PDB entry 4YR9 | X-ray diffraction, 2.80 A resolution | chains A and C

== Chain A (and C) ==
Name: L-threonine 3-dehydrogenase, mitochondrial
Organism: Mus musculus
Notes: EC 1.1.1.103; chain C of this document is another copy of the same molecule, construct and numbering; everything in this record applies to it too
Reference sequence: Q8K3F7 (TDH_MOUSE); residue numbers follow UniProt; this construct covers 47-373
Amino-acid sequence (329 residues; row label = number of the first residue in the row):
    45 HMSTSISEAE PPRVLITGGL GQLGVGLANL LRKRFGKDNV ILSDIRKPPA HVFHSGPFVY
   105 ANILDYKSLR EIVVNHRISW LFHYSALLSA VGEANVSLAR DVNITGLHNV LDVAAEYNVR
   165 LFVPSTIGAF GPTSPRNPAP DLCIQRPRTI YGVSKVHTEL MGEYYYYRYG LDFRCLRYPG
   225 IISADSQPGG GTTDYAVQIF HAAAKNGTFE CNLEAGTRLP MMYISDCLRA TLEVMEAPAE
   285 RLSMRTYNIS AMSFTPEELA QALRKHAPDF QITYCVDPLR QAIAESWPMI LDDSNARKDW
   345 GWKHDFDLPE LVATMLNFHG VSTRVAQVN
Not modelled in the structure: 45-54, 231, 364-373 (chain C: 45-54, 232-233, 364-373)
Differences from the reference sequence: expression tag (45-46)
Small-molecule neighbours: NAD (nicotinamide-adenine-dinucleotide): G62, L64, G65, Q66, L67, G68, D88, I89, R90, A105, N106, I107, L108, H127, Y128, S129, A130, L132, V146, P168, S169, T170, Y195, K199, Y222, P223, G224, I225
Swiss-Prot annotation at these positions:
  - active site: Y195 (Proton donor/acceptor)
  - binding site (NAD(+)): G62 to L67, D88 to R90, N106, I107, Y195, K199, I225

== How chain A and chain C interact ==
Pairs across the interface (58):
  E137(A) - Y208(C)  hydrogen bond
  E137(A) - R212(C)  hydrogen bond (backbone-side chain)
  V140(A) - Y208(C)
  V140(A) - Y209(C)
  V140(A) - R212(C)
  V140(A) - Y213(C)
  R144(A) - H152(C)
  R144(A) - D156(C)  salt bridge
  R144(A) - M205(C)
  R144(A) - Y209(C)  hydrogen bond
  I148(A) - H152(C)
  I148(A) - H201(C)
  H152(A) - R144(C)
  H152(A) - I148(C)
  D156(A) - S141(C)
  D156(A) - R144(C)  salt bridge
  T177(A) - L186(C)
  L186(A) - I188(C)
  L186(A) - R190(C)
  C187(A) - I188(C)  hydrophobic
  I188(A) - L186(C)
  I188(A) - C187(C)  hydrophobic
  Q189(A) - R190(C)  hydrogen bond
  Q189(A) - L204(C)
  R190(A) - Q189(C)  hydrogen bond
  R190(A) - E203(C)  salt bridge
  R190(A) - L204(C)
  R190(A) - E207(C)  salt bridge
  R190(A) - R221(C)
  R192(A) - Y208(C)
  R192(A) - Y211(C)
  T193(A) - Y208(C)
  I194(A) - M205(C)  hydrophobic
  I194(A) - Y208(C)
  V197(A) - L204(C)  hydrophobic
  V197(A) - M205(C)  hydrophobic
  V200(A) - L204(C)  hydrophobic
  H201(A) - I148(C)
  H201(A) - H201(C)  hydrogen bond
  E203(A) - R190(C)  salt bridge
  L204(A) - Q189(C)
  L204(A) - R190(C)
  L204(A) - V197(C)  hydrophobic
  L204(A) - V200(C)  hydrophobic
  M205(A) - R144(C)
  M205(A) - I194(C)  hydrophobic
  M205(A) - V197(C)  hydrophobic
  E207(A) - R190(C)  salt bridge
  Y208(A) - E137(C)  hydrogen bond
  Y208(A) - V140(C)
  Y208(A) - R192(C)
  Y208(A) - T193(C)
  Y208(A) - I194(C)
  Y209(A) - R144(C)  hydrogen bond
  Y211(A) - R192(C)
  R212(A) - E137(C)  hydrogen bond (side chain-backbone)
  Y213(A) - V140(C)
  R221(A) - R190(C)
Interface residues without a listed pair, chain A (30 interface residues in all): P191, T290
Interface residues without a listed pair, chain C (32 interface residues in all): A138, T177, P191, T290

== Summary ==
Chain A and chain C form an interface of 30 and 32 residues respectively, with 9 hydrogen bonds and 6 salt
bridges. Polar contacts include R144(A)-D156(C), R190(A)-E203(C) and R190(A)-E207(C). Ligands of chain A: NAD.
Chain A and chain C are both L-threonine 3-dehydrogenase, mitochondrial (Mus musculus); the structure, mouse
TDH with NAD+ bound, was determined by X-ray diffraction (same publication as 4YRA and 4YRB).
